PDB entry 5UZ7 | electron microscopy, 4.10 A resolution (low resolution: residue-level contacts below are approximate; hydrogen-bond / salt-bridge calls are withheld) | chains B and R of the 5 polymer chains in the assembly

== Chain B ==
Molecule: Guanine nucleotide-binding protein G(I)/G(S)/G(T) subunit beta-1
Source organism: Homo sapiens
Reference sequence: P62873 (GBB1_HUMAN); residues 2-340 here = UniProt positions 2-340
Chain sequence (351 residues; row label = number of the first residue in the row; numbers below 1 keep their minus sign (Met-10 is residue -10)):
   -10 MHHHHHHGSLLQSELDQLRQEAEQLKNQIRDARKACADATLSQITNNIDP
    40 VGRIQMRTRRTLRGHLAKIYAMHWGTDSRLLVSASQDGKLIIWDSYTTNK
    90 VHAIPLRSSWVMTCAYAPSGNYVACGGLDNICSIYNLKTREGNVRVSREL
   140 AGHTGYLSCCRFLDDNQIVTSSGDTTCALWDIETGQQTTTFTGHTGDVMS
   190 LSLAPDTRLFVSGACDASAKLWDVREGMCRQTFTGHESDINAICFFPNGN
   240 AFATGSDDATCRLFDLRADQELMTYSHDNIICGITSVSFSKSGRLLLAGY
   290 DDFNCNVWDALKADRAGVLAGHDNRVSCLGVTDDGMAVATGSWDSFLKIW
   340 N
Disordered / not traced: -10 to 0
Construct notes: expression tag (-10 to 1)
Swiss-Prot annotation at these positions:
  - modified residue: Ser2 (N-acetylserine), His266 (Phosphohistidine)

== Chain R ==
Molecule: Calcitonin receptor
Source organism: Homo sapiens
Reference sequence: P30988 (CALCR_HUMAN), isoform P30988-2; numbering as in UniProt (aligned over 25-474)
Chain sequence (501 residues; numbered -7 to 493; the number before each row is that of its first residue; numbers below 1 keep their minus sign (Met-7 is residue -7)):
    -7 MKTIIALSYIFCLVFADYKDDDDLEVLFQGPAAFSNQTYPTIEPKPFLYV
    43 VGRKKMMDAQYKCYDRMQQLPAYQGEGPYCNRTWDGWLCWDDTPAGVLSY
    93 QFCPDYFPDFDPSEKVTKYCDEKGVWFKHPENNRTWSNYTMCNAFTPEKL
   143 KNAYVLYYLAIVGHSLSIFTLVISLGIFVFFRSLGCQRVTLHKNMFLTYI
   193 LNSMIIIIHLVEVVPNGELVRRDPVSCKILHFFHQYMMACNYFWMLCEGI
   243 YLHTLIVVAVFTEKQRLRWYYLLGWGFPLVPTTIHAITRAVYFNDNCWLS
   293 VETHLLYIIHGPVMAALVVNFFFLLNIVRVLVTKMRETHEAESHMYLKAV
   343 KATMILVPLLGIQFVVFPWRPSNKMLGKIYDYVMHSLIHFQGFFVATIYC
   393 FCNNEVQTTVKRQWAQFKIQWNQRWGRRPSNRSARAAAAAAEAGDIPIYI
   443 CHQELRNEPANNQGEESAEIIPLNIIEQESSAPAGLEVLFQGPHHHHHHH
   493 H
Disordered / not traced: -7 to 135, 206-212, 332-336, 361-365, 419-493
Construct notes: initiating methionine (-7); expression tag (-6 to 24, 475-493); conflict Leu447 (Pro in P30988)
Cystine bridges: Cys219-Cys289
Swiss-Prot annotation at these positions:
  - glycosylation (N-linked (GlcNAc...) asparagine): Asn28, Asn73, Asn125, Asn130
What the authors report for this chain:
  - mutagenesis - N125D, N130D: decreased binding to sCT
  - mutagenesis - N125D, N130D, H302A: decreased signaling in response to sCT
  - mutagenesis - N28D, N73D, N125D, N130D: unchanged expression
  - post-translational modification sites: Asn130
  - contacts within the chain: Asn194-Asn233

== Chain B / chain R interface ==
Residue-residue contacts (7):
  Arg42(B) - Gly418(R)
  Gln44(B) - Gln415(R)
  Val307(B) - Gln415(R)
  Ala309(B) - Gln408(R)
  Gly310(B) - Gln408(R)
  His311(B) - Gln408(R)
  Asp312(B) - Arg404(R)
Other interface residues (no listed pair), chain B (8 interface residues in all): Gly306
Other interface residues (no listed pair), chain R (5 interface residues in all): Ile411
From the paper, about this interface:
  - specific contacts: Arg404(R)-Asp312(B), Gln415(R)-Gln44(B)
  - interface residues, chain R: Gln408(R) (proposed by the authors, not directly observed)

== Overview ==
8 residues of chain B face 5 of chain R across their interface. The authors report contacts between Arg404(R)
and Asp312(B) and Gln415(R) and Gln44(B). The paper reports that N125D, N130D and H302A of chain R reduce
signaling in response to sCT; the interface residue Gln408(R); 5 substitutions were tested in all.
Here chain B is Guanine nucleotide-binding protein G(I)/G(S)/G(T) subunit beta-1 and chain R is Calcitonin
receptor, both from Homo sapiens. Entry 5UZ7 (Volta phase plate cryo-electron microscopy structure of a
calcitonin receptor-heterotrimeric Gs protein complex) was determined by electron microscopy.
